PDB entry 5VI0 | X-ray diffraction, 2.40 A resolution | chains A and F of the 3 polymer chains in the assembly

[Chain A]
Name: alkylpurine DNA glycosylase AlkC
From: Pseudomonas fluorescens
UniProtKB: C3K795 (C3K795_PSEFS); residue numbers follow UniProt; this construct covers 1-365
Chain sequence (369 residues; numbered -3 to 365; the number before each row is that of its first residue; numbers below 1 keep their minus sign (Gly-3 is residue -3)):
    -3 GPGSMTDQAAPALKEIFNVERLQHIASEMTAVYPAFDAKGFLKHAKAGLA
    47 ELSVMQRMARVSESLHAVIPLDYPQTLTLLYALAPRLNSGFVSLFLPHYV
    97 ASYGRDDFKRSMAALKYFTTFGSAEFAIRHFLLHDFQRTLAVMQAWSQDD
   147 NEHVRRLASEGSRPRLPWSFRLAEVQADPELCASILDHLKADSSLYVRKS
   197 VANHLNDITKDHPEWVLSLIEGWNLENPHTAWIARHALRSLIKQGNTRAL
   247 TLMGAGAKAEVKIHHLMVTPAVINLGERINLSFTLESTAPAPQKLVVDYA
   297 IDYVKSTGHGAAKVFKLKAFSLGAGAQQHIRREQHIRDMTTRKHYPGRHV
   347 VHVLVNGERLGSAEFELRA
Disordered / not traced: -3 to 4, 251-254
Sequence notes: expression tag (-3 to 0)
Modified residues: Mse1 (selenomethionine); Mse25, Mse51, Mse54, Mse108, Mse139, Mse249, Mse263, Mse335 (selenomethionine; parent Met)
Reported in the primary citation:
  - catalytic residues: Glu121, Glu156 (proposed by the authors, not directly observed)
  - specificity-determining residues: Glu121, Phe122, Trp164 (proposed by the authors, not directly observed)
  - mutagenesis - E121A: abolished catalytic activity on 3mA
  - mutagenesis - E156A: decreased catalytic activity on 3mA
  - mutagenesis - W164A: unchanged catalytic activity on 3mA
  - mutagenesis - E121A, E156A: abolished catalytic activity on 3mC
  - mutagenesis - E121A, E156A: abolished catalytic activity on 1mA
  - mutagenesis - W164A: decreased catalytic activity on 3mC
  - mutagenesis - W164A: decreased catalytic activity on 1mA

[Chain F]
Molecule: 11-nt DNA strand
Sequence (11 nucleotides; each row starts with the number of its first residue):
     1 TGTCCAXGTCT
Modified residues: 3DR (1',2'-dideoxyribofuranose-5'-phosphate) at position 7

[Interface between chain A and chain F]
Pairs across the interface (19):
  Arg159(A) with DA6(F), salt bridge to the phosphate
  Pro163(A) with DC5(F), phosphate contact
  Lys195(A) with 3DR_7(F), sugar contact
  Asn199(A) with DA6(F), hydrogen bond to the phosphate; 3DR_7(F), hydrogen bond to the phosphate
  Asn202(A) with DC5(F), hydrogen bond to the phosphate
  Lys206(A) with DC4(F), hydrogen bond to the phosphate; DC5(F), salt bridge to the phosphate
  Trp228(A) with 3DR_7(F), sugar contact
  His232(A) with 3DR_7(F), phosphate contact; DG8(F), phosphate contact
  Arg235(A) with DA6(F), salt bridge to the phosphate
  Ser236(A) with DC5(F), phosphate contact
  Ser302(A) with DT1(F), sugar contact
  Thr337(A) with DT3(F), phosphate contact
  Arg338(A) with DT3(F), phosphate contact
  Lys339(A) with DG2(F), phosphate contact; DT3(F), hydrogen bond to the phosphate
  Tyr341(A) with DG2(F), phosphate contact
Also at the interface, not in a pair above, chain A (19 interface residues in all): Glu156, Leu191, Lys301, Thr336

[Summary]
19 residues of chain A and 8 residues of chain F are in contact, with 5 hydrogen bonds and 3 salt bridges.
Polar pairs include Asn199(A)-DA6(F), Asn199(A)-3DR_7(F) and Asn202(A)-DC5(F). From the paper: catalytic
residues Glu121(A) and Glu156(A); E121A and E156A of chain A abolish catalytic activity on 3mC.
Here chain A is alkylpurine DNA glycosylase AlkC (Pseudomonas fluorescens) and chain F is an 11-nt DNA strand.
Entry 5VI0 (Pseudomonas fluorescens alkylpurine DNA glycosylase AlkC bound to DNA containing an abasic site
analog) was determined by X-ray diffraction (same publication as 5VHV).
